PDB entry 3W04 | X-ray diffraction, 1.45 A resolution | chain A

# Chain A
Name: Dwarf 88 esterase
From: Oryza sativa Japonica Group
UniProtKB: Q10QA5 (Q10QA5_ORYSJ); numbering as in UniProt (aligned over 55-318)
Amino-acid sequence (266 residues; each row starts with the number of its first residue):
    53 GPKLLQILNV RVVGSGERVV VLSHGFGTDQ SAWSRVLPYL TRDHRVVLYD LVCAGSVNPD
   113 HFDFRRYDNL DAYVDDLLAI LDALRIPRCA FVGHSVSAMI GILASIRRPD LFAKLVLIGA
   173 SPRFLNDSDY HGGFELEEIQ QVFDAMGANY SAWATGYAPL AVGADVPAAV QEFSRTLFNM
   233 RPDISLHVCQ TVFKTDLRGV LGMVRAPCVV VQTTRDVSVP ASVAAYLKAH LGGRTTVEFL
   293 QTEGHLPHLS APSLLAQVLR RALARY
Unresolved in the structure: 53-54
Construct notes: expression tag (53-54)
Swiss-Prot annotation at these positions:
  - active site: Ser-147 (Nucleophile), Asp-268, His-297
  - binding site (substrate): Ser-147, Cys-241, His-297
  - mutagenesis: Gly-79 (G79R: In d88; dwarf and high tillering phenotypes), Ser-147 (S147A: Weakens interaction with D53 and attenuates strigolactone-induced degradation of D53), Gly-153 (G153D: In d14; dwarf and high tillering phenotypes), Phe-186 (F186A: Loss of strigolactone-dependent interaction with SLR1), Trp-205 (W205A: Decreased enzymatic activity toward strigolactone and loss of strigolactone-dependent interaction with SLR1), Phe-245 (F245A: Loss of strigolactone-dependent interaction with SLR1), Asp-268 (D268N: Weakens interaction with D53 and attenuates strigolactone-induced degradation of D53), His-297 (H297A: No effect on strigolactone binding, but decreased enzymatic activity toward strigolactone and loss of interaction with SLR1 ...)

# In short
UniProt lists 3 active-site residues, 3 substrate-binding residues and 8 mutagenesis sites.
Chain A is Dwarf 88 esterase (Oryza sativa Japonica Group); the structure, Crystal structure of Oryza sativa
DWARF14 (D14), was determined by X-ray diffraction together with 3W05 and 3W06 from the same study.
